PDB entry 1KAB | X-ray diffraction, 1.80 A resolution | chain A

# Chain A
Protein: Staphylococcal nuclease
Source organism: Staphylococcus aureus
Notes: EC 3.1.33.1
Reference sequence: P00644 (NUC_STAAU); residues 6-141 here correspond to UniProt positions 88-223 (UniProt number = residue number + 82)
Sequence (136 residues; numbered 6 to 141; the number before each row is that of its first residue):
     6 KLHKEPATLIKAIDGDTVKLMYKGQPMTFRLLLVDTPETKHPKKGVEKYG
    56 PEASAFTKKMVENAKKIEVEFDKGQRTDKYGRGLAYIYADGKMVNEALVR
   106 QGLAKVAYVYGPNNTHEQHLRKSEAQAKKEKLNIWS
Differences from the reference sequence: conflict Gly116 (Lys198 in P00644)
UniProt features mapped onto this chain:
  - active site: Arg35, Glu43, Arg87
  - binding site (Ca(2+)): Asp21, Asp40, Thr41

# Summary
From UniProt: 3 active-site residues and 3 Ca2+-binding residues.
Chain A is Staphylococcal nuclease (Staphylococcus aureus); the structure, Stress and strain in staphylococcal
nuclease, was determined by X-ray diffraction together with 1KAA from the same study.
